PDB entry 3H4D | X-ray diffraction, 2.20 A resolution | chains A and T of the 3 polymer chains in the assembly

== Chain A ==
Name: DNA polymerase iota
Source organism: Homo sapiens
Notes: EC 2.7.7.7; fragment: polymerase iota
UniProt: Q9UNA4 (POLI_HUMAN); residues 25-414 here = UniProt positions 25-414
Sequence (390 residues; numbered 25 to 414; the number before each row is that of its first residue):
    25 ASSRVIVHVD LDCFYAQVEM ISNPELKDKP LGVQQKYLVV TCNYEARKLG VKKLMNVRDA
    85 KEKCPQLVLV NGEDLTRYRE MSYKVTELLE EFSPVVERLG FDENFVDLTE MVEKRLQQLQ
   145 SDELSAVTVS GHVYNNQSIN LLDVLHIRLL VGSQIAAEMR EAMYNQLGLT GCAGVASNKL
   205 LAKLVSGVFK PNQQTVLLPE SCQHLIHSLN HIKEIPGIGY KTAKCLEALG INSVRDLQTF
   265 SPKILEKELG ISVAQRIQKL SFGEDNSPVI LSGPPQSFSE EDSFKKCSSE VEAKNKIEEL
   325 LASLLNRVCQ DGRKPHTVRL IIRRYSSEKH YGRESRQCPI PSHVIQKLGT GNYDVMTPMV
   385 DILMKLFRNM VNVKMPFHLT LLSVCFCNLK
Unresolved in the structure: 371-378, 395-403
Ligand contacts:
  - 2'-deoxyguanosine-5'-triphosphate (DGT): Asp34, Leu35, Asp36, Cys37, Phe38, Tyr39, Gln59, Val64, Thr65, Tyr68, Arg71, Lys77, Leu78, Asp126, Glu127, Lys214
  - Mg2+ (MG), molecule 1: Asp34, Leu35, Asp126
  - Mg2+ (MG), molecule 2: Asp34, Asp126, Glu127
UniProt features mapped onto this chain:
  - natural variant: Gly96 (R96G: Large decrease in catalytic activity efficiency which is partially rescued by the presence of Mn(2+) instead Mg(2+); this construct carries the variant)
Reported in the primary citation:
  - catalytic residues: Asp34, Asp126, Glu127
  - Mg2+ coordination: Asp34, Asp126, Glu127
  - binding site for 2'-deoxyguanosine-5'-triphosphate: Gln59, Thr65, Tyr68, Arg71, Lys214
  - conformationally variable residues (side-chain flip): Leu62
  - binding site for the 9-nt DNA strand (chain T): Gln59, Lys60, Leu62
  - specificity-determining residues: Gln59

== Chain T ==
Molecule: 9-nt DNA strand
Notes: fragment: template DNA strand
Sequence (9 nucleotides; each row starts with the number of its first residue):
   839 TUGGGTCCT
Modified positions: BRU (5-bromo-2'-deoxyuridine-5'-monophosphate) at position 840

== How chain A and chain T interact ==
Pairs across the interface (28):
  Gln59(A) - BRU_840(T)  base contact
  Gln59(A) - DG841(T)  hydrogen bond to the sugar
  Lys60(A) - BRU_840(T)  phosphate contact
  Lys60(A) - DG841(T)  salt bridge to the phosphate
  Tyr61(A) - DT839(T)  hydrogen bond to the base
  Tyr61(A) - BRU_840(T)  hydrogen bond to the phosphate
  Leu62(A) - DT839(T)  base contact
  Leu62(A) - BRU_840(T)  sugar contact
  Val64(A) - BRU_840(T)  base contact
  Glu97(A) - DG841(T)  phosphate contact
  Leu99(A) - DG841(T)  phosphate contact
  Leu99(A) - DG842(T)  sugar contact
  Pro299(A) - DT844(T)  phosphate contact
  Gln300(A) - DT844(T)  hydrogen bond to the phosphate
  Gln300(A) - DC845(T)  phosphate contact
  Ser301(A) - DG843(T)  sugar contact
  Ser301(A) - DT844(T)  hydrogen bond to the phosphate
  Phe302(A) - DG843(T)  phosphate contact
  Ser303(A) - DG842(T)  phosphate contact
  Ser303(A) - DG843(T)  hydrogen bond to the phosphate
  Glu304(A) - DG842(T)  phosphate contact
  Glu305(A) - DG841(T)  sugar contact
  Glu305(A) - DG842(T)  hydrogen bond to the phosphate
  Ser307(A) - BRU_840(T)  hydrogen bond to the phosphate
  Ser307(A) - DG841(T)  hydrogen bond to the phosphate
  Arg331(A) - DG843(T)  salt bridge to the phosphate
  Arg347(A) - DT839(T)  hydrogen bond to the phosphate
  Arg347(A) - BRU_840(T)  salt bridge to the phosphate
Also at the interface, not in a pair above, chain A (22 interface residues in all): Tyr39, Leu78, Arg103, Phe125, Asp306

== Summary ==
Chain A and chain T form an interface of 22 and 7 residues respectively, with 10 hydrogen bonds and 3 salt
bridges. Polar contacts include Tyr61(A)-DT839(T), Gln59(A)-DG841(T) and Tyr61(A)-BRU_840(T). Bound to chain
A: Mg2+ and 2'-deoxyguanosine-5'-triphosphate. The paper reports catalytic residues Asp34(A), Asp126(A) and
Glu127(A); a binding site for 2'-deoxyguanosine-5'-triphosphate at Gln59(A), Thr65(A) and Tyr68(A) among
others.
Chain A is DNA polymerase iota (Homo sapiens) and chain T is a 9-nt DNA strand; the structure, Ternary complex
of human DNA polymerase iota with template U/T and incoming dGTP, was determined by X-ray diffraction,
deposited together with 3H40 and 3H4B.
